Entry 8JD2 (electron microscopy, 2.80 A resolution); this record covers chains 2 and 3.

[Chain 2]
Molecule: Metabotropic glutamate receptor 2, Peptidyl-prolyl cis-trans isomerase FKBP1A
Source organism: Homo sapiens
Notes: EC 5.2.1.8
Reference sequence: chimeric construct of Q14416, P62942: residues 19-872 from Q14416 (GRM2_HUMAN) positions 19-872 (same numbers); residues 881-987 from P62942 positions 2-108 (UniProt number = residue number - 879)
Sequence (993 residues; row label = number of the first residue in the row):
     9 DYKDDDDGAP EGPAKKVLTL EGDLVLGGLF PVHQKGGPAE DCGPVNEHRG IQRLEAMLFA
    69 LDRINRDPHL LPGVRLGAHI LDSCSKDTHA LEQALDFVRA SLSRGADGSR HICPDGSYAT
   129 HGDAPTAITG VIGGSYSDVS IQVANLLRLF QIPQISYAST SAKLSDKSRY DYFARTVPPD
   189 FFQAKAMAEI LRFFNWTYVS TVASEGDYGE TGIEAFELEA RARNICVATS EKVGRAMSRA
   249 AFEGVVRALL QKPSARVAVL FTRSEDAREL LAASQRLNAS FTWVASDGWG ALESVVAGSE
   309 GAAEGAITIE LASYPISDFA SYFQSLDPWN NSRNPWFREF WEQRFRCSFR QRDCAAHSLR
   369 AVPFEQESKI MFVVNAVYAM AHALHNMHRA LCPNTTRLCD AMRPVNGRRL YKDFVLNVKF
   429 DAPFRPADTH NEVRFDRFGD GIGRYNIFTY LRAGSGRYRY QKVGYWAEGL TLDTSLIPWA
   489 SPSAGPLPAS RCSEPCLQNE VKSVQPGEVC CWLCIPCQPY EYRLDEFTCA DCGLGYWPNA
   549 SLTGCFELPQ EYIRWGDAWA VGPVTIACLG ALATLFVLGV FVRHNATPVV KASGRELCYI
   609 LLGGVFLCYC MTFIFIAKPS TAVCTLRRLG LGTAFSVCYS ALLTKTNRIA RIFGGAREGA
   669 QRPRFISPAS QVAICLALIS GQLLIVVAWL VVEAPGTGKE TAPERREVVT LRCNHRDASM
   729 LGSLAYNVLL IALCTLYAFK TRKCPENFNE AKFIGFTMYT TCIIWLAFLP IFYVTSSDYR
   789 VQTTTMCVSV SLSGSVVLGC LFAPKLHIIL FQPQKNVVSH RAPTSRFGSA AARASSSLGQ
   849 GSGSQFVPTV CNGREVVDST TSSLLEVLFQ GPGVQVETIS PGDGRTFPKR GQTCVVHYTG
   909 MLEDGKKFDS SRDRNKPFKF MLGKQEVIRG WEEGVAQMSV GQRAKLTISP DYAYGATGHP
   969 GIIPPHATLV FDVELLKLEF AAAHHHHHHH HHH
Not modelled in the structure: 9-22, 111-133, 658-676, 751-753, 818-1001
Sequence notes: expression tag (9-18, 988-1001); linker (873-880)
Cystine bridges: Cys50-Cys92, Cys234-Cys518, Cys355-Cys362, Cys400-Cys407, Cys500-Cys519, Cys504-Cys522, Cys525-Cys537, Cys540-Cys553, Cys632-Cys721
Covalent attachments: N-acetylglucosamine (NAG) linked to Asn203
Small-molecule neighbours: glutamic acid (GLU): Arg57, Arg61, Ser143, Tyr144, Ser145, Ala166, Ser167, Thr168, Tyr216, Asp295, Gly296, Lys377
Curated features (UniProtKB/Swiss-Prot):
  - region: Ala677 to Ala685 (Important for interaction with HTR2A)
  - binding site (L-glutamate): Arg57, Arg61, Ser145, Ala166, Thr168, Asp295, Lys377
  - glycosylation (N-linked (GlcNAc...) asparagine): Asn203, Asn286, Asn338, Asn402, Asn547
  - modified residue: Lys932 (N6-acetyllysine)
From the paper describing this entry:
  - binding site for glutamic acid: Tyr216, Asp295 (citing earlier work)
  - mutagenesis - G663Q, N735S: increased signaling in response to glutamic acid

[Chain 3]
Molecule: Metabotropic glutamate receptor 3, Serine/threonine-protein kinase mTOR
Source organism: Homo sapiens
Notes: EC 2.7.11.1
Reference sequence: chimeric construct of Q14832, A0A8V8TRG9: residues 23-879 from Q14832 (GRM3_HUMAN) positions 23-879 (same numbers); residues 888-982 from A0A8V8TRG9 positions 1949-2043 (UniProt number = residue number + 1061)
Sequence (993 residues; numbered -8 to 984; the number before each row is that of its first residue; numbers below 1 keep their minus sign (Asp-8 is residue -8)):
    -8 DYKDDDDKGA PWSHPQFEKG SGSWSHPQFE KLGDHNFLRR EIKIEGDLVL GGLFPINEKG
    52 TGTEECGRIN EDRGIQRLEA MLFAIDEINK DDYLLPGVKL GVHILDTCSR DTYALEQSLE
   112 FVRASLTKVD EAEYMCPDGS YAIQENIPLL IAGVIGGSYS SVSIQVANLL RLFQIPQISY
   172 ASTSAKLSDK SRYDYFARTV PPDFYQAKAM AEILRFFNWT YVSTVASEGD YGETGIEAFE
   232 QEARLRNICI ATAEKVGRSN IRKSYDSVIR ELLQKPNARV VVLFMRSDDS RELIAAASRA
   292 NASFTWVASD GWGAQESIIK GSEHVAYGAI TLELASQPVR QFDRYFQSLN PYNNHRNPWF
   352 RDFWEQKFQC SLQNKRNHRR VCDKHLAIDS SNYEQESKIM FVVNAVYAMA HALHKMQRTL
   412 CPNTTKLCDA MKILDGKKLY KDYLLKINFT APFNPNKDAD SIVKFDTFGD GMGRYNVFNF
   472 QNVGGKYSYL KVGHWAETLS LDVNSIHWSR NSVPTSQCSD PCAPNEMKNM QPGDVCCWIC
   532 IPCEPYEYLA DEFTCMDCGS GQWPTADLTG CYDLPEDYIR WEDAWAIGPV TIACLGFMCT
   592 CMVVTVFIKH NNTPLVKASG RELCYILLFG VGLSYCMTFF FIAKPSPVIC ALRRLGLGSS
   652 FAICYSALLT KTNCIARIFD GVKNGAQRPK FISPSSQVFI CLGLILVQIV MVSVWLILEA
   712 PGTRRYTLAE KRETVILKCN VKDSSMLISL TYDVILVILC TVYAFKTRKC PENFNEAKFI
   772 GFTMYTTCII WLAFLPIFYV TSSDYRVQTT TMCISVSLSG FVVLGCLFAP KVHIILFQPQ
   832 KNVVTHRLHL NRFSVSGTGT TYSQSSASTY VPTVCNGREV LDSTTSSLLE VLFQGPAILW
   892 HEMWHEGLEE ASRLYFGERN VKGMFEVLEP LHAMMERGPQ TLKETSFNQA YGRDLMEAQE
   952 WCRKYMKSGN VKDLTQAWDL YYHVFRRISK QEF
Not modelled in the structure: -8 to 29, 118-138, 609-612, 665-688, 828-984
Sequence notes: expression tag (-8 to 22, 983-984); linker (880-887)
Cystine bridges: Cys57-Cys99, Cys240-Cys527, Cys361-Cys373, Cys412-Cys419, Cys509-Cys528, Cys513-Cys531, Cys534-Cys546, Cys549-Cys562, Cys641-Cys730
Covalent attachments: N-acetylglucosamine (NAG) linked to Asn209
Small-molecule neighbours: glutamic acid (GLU): Arg64, Arg68, Ser149, Tyr150, Ser151, Ala172, Ser173, Thr174, Ser175, Tyr222, Asp301, Lys389
Curated features (UniProtKB/Swiss-Prot):
  - binding site (L-glutamate): Ser151, Ala172 to Thr174, Tyr222, Asp301, Lys389
  - glycosylation (N-linked (GlcNAc...) asparagine): Asn209, Asn292, Asn414, Asn439
From the paper describing this entry:
  - binding site for glutamic acid: Tyr222, Asp301 (citing earlier work)
  - mutagenesis - F765S: unchanged signaling in response to glutamic acid
  - mutagenesis - D671G, D744N: increased signaling in response to glutamic acid

[Chain 2 / chain 3 interface]
Residue-residue contacts (25; chain 2 residue first):
  Asp95(2) - Arg183(3)  salt bridge
  Thr96(2) - Arg162(3)
  Leu99(2) - Asn159(3)
  Leu99(2) - Leu163(3)  hydrophobic
  Glu100(2) - Arg162(3)  salt bridge
  Glu100(2) - Leu163(3)
  Leu103(2) - Leu163(3)  hydrophobic
  Leu103(2) - Phe164(3)  hydrophobic
  Gln150(2) - Asn159(3)
  Asn153(2) - Leu106(3)
  Asn153(2) - Gln156(3)
  Leu154(2) - Leu160(3)  hydrophobic
  Arg156(2) - Thr103(3)
  Arg156(2) - Glu107(3)  salt bridge
  Leu157(2) - Leu106(3)  hydrophobic
  Leu157(2) - Glu107(3)
  Leu157(2) - Leu110(3)  hydrophobic
  Phe158(2) - Leu110(3)  hydrophobic
  Arg177(2) - Asp102(3)  salt bridge
  Arg177(2) - Thr103(3)
  Glu213(2) - Glu228(3)
  Arg243(2) - Arg183(3)
  Cys519(2) - Pro523(3)
  Ile779(2) - Ile788(3)  hydrophobic
  Val782(2) - Thr792(3)
Also at the interface, not in a pair above, chain 2 (22 interface residues in all): Arg107, Glu222, Lys240, Leu521, Pro778
Also at the interface, not in a pair above, chain 3 (21 interface residues in all): Leu117, Lys246, Arg249, Met521, Gln522

[In short]
22 residues of chain 2 and 21 residues of chain 3 are in contact, with 4 salt bridges. Among the polar pairs
are Asp95(2)-Arg183(3), Glu100(2)-Arg162(3) and Arg156(2)-Glu107(3). The paper reports a binding site for
glutamic acid at Tyr216(2), Asp295(2) and Tyr222(3) among others; G663Q and N735S of chain 2 increase
signaling in response to glutamic acid; 5 substitutions were tested in all.
Here chain 2 is Metabotropic glutamate receptor 2, Peptidyl-prolyl cis-trans isomerase FKBP1A and chain 3 is
Metabotropic glutamate receptor 3, Serine/threonine-protein kinase mTOR, both from Homo sapiens. Entry 8JD2
(Cryo-EM structure of G protein-free mGlu2-mGlu3 heterodimer in Acc state) was determined by electron
microscopy (same publication as 8JCU, 8JCV, 8JCW, 8JCX, 8JCY, 8JCZ and 6 further entries).
